2ZAL - chains B and C of the 4 polymer chains in the assembly; structure by X-ray diffraction, 1.90 A resolution.

== Chain B ==
Protein: L-asparaginase
From: Escherichia coli
Notes: EC 3.4.19.5, 3.5.1.1; fragment: C-terminal subunit (beta)
Reference sequence: P37595 (ASGX_ECOLI); numbering as in UniProt (aligned over 179-315)
Sequence (137 residues; each row starts with the number of its first residue):
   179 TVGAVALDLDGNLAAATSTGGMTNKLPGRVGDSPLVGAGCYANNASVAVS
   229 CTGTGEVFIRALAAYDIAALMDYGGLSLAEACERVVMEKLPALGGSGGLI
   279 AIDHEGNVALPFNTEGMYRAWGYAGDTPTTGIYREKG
Not modelled in the structure: 314-315
Curated features (UniProtKB/Swiss-Prot):
  - active site: Thr179 (Nucleophile)
  - binding site (substrate): Arg207 to Asp210, Thr230 to Gly233
Metal / ion sites: Ca2+ site 1 near Asp188 (its only coordinating residue here); Ca2+ site 2: Gly253 (together with aspartic acid)
Small-molecule neighbours:
  - aspartic acid (ASP), molecule 1: Thr179, Thr197, Gly199, Met200, Arg207, Gly209, Asp210, Ser211, Thr230, Gly231, Gly233
  - aspartic acid (ASP), molecule 2: Gly253, Leu254, Ser255, Glu283

== Chain C ==
Protein: L-asparaginase
From: Escherichia coli
Notes: EC 3.4.19.5, 3.5.1.1; fragment: N-terminal subunit (alpha)
Reference sequence: P37595 (ASGX_ECOLI); residue numbers follow UniProt; this construct covers 2-161
Sequence (160 residues; row label = number of the first residue in the row):
     2 GKAVIAIHGGAGAISRAQMSLQQELRYIEALSAIVETGQKMLEAGESALD
    52 VVTEAVRLLEECPLFNAGIGAVFTRDETHELDACVMDGNTLKAGAVAGVS
   102 HLRNPVLAARLVMEQSPHVMMIGEGAENFAFARGMERVSPEIFSTSLRYE
   152 QLLAARKEGA
Not modelled in the structure: 158-161
Metal / ion sites: Na+: Leu60, Glu61, Cys63, Phe66, Ala68, Ile70

== Interface between chain B and chain C ==
Contacting residue pairs - 23 pairs, chain B then chain C:
  Leu204(B) - His119(C)  hydrogen bond (backbone-side chain)
  Leu204(B) - Met122(C)  hydrophobic
  Leu204(B) - Phe130(C)  hydrophobic
  Pro205(B) - Met122(C)
  Pro205(B) - Gly126(C)
  Gly206(B) - Met121(C)
  Gly206(B) - Met122(C)
  Gly206(B) - Ile123(C)  hydrogen bond (backbone-backbone)
  Arg207(B) - His119(C)
  Arg207(B) - Met121(C)
  Arg207(B) - Met122(C)
  Val208(B) - Met121(C)  hydrogen bond (backbone-backbone)
  Val208(B) - Ile123(C)  hydrophobic
  Leu213(B) - Met121(C)  hydrophobic
  Glu234(B) - Pro118(C)
  Glu234(B) - His119(C)  salt bridge
  Glu234(B) - Val120(C)
  Ile237(B) - Val120(C)  hydrophobic
  Arg238(B) - Met87(C)
  Arg238(B) - Thr91(C)  hydrogen bond (side chain-backbone)
  Arg238(B) - Leu92(C)  hydrogen bond (side chain-backbone)
  Arg238(B) - Lys93(C)
  Arg238(B) - Val120(C)
Other interface residues (no listed pair), chain B (11 interface residues in all): Lys203, Leu271
Other interface residues (no listed pair), chain C (13 interface residues in all): Ala127

== Summary ==
Chain B and chain C form an interface of 11 and 13 residues respectively; the contacts include 5 hydrogen
bonds and 1 salt bridge. Polar pairs include Glu234(B)-His119(C), Leu204(B)-His119(C) and Arg238(B)-Thr91(C).
Ligands of chain B: aspartic acid.
Chain B is L-asparaginase and chain C is L-asparaginase, both from Escherichia coli; the structure, Crystal
structure of E. coli isoaspartyl aminopeptidase/L-asparaginase in complex with L-aspartate, was determined by
X-ray diffraction.
